PDB entry 1CH8 | X-ray diffraction, 2.50 A resolution | chain A

[Chain A]
Name: Protein (adenylosuccinate synthetase)
From: Escherichia coli
Notes: EC 6.3.4.4
UniProt: P0A7D4 (PURA_ECOLI); residue numbers follow UniProt; this construct covers 1-431
Amino-acid sequence (431 residues; each row starts with the number of its first residue):
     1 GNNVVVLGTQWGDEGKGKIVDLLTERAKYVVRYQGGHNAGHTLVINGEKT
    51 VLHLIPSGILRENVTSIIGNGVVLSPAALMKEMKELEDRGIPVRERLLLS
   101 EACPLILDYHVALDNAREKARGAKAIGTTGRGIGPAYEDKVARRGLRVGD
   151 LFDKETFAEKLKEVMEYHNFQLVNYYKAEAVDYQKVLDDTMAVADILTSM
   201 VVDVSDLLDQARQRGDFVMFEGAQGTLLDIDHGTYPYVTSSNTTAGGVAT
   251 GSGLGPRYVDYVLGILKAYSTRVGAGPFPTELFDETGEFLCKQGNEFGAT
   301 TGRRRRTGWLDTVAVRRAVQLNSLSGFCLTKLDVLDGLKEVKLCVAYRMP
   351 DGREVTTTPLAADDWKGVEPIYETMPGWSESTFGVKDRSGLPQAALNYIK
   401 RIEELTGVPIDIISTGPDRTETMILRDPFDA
Ion coordination: Mg2+: D13, G40 (together with GPX, hadacidin, nitrate ion)
Residues lining bound ligands:
  - GPX (guanosine 5'-diphosphate 2':3'-cyclic monophosphate): D13, E14, G15, K16, G17, K18, G40, H41, T42, V44, K49, N295, A299, R305, T330, K331, D333, V334, S414, T415, G416, P417
  - hadacidin (HDA): D13, N38, A39, G40, T129, V273, G298, A299, T300, T301, G302, R303, R305
  - inosinic acid (IMP): W11, G12, D13, N38, A39, G40, I126, G127, T128, T129, G130, I133, G134, Q224, L228, V238, T239, V273, G274, A275, R303
Curated features (UniProtKB/Swiss-Prot):
  - binding site (IMP): R144, R304
  - binding site (GTP): R306

[Summary]
Bound to chain A: compound GPX, hadacidin and inosinic acid. D13 and G40 coordinate Mg2+. UniProt lists
IMP-binding residues R144 and R304 and GTP-binding residue R306.
Chain A is Protein (adenylosuccinate synthetase) (Escherichia coli); the structure, Structure of
adenylosuccinate synthetase from E. coli complexed with a stringent effector, ppg2':3'p, was determined by
X-ray diffraction together with 1CIB from the same study.
